PDB entry 7WTP | electron microscopy, 3.80 A resolution | chains C2 and SE of the 19 polymer chains in the assembly

Chain C2:
Molecule: 18S rRNA
From: Saccharomyces cerevisiae
Sequence (1800 nucleotides; numbered 1 to 1800; the number before each row is that of its first residue):
     1 UAUCUGGUUG AUCCUGCCAG UAGUCAUAUG CUUGUCUCAA AGAUUAAGCC AUGCAUGUCU
    61 AAGUAUAAGC AAUUUAUACA GUGAAACUGC GAAUGGCUCA UUAAAUCAGU UAUCGUUUAU
   121 UUGAUAGUUC CUUUACUACA UGGUAUAACU GUGGUAAUUC UAGAGCUAAU ACAUGCUUAA
   181 AAUCUCGACC CUUUGGAAGA GAUGUAUUUA UUAGAUAAAA AAUCAAUGUC UUCGGACUCU
   241 UUGAUGAUUC AUAAUAACUU UUCGAAUCGC AUGGCCUUGU GCUGGCGAUG GUUCAUUCAA
   301 AUUUCUGCCC UAUCAACUUU CGAUGGUAGG AUAGUGGCCU ACCAUGGUUU CAACGGGUAA
   361 CGGGGAAUAA GGGUUCGAUU CCGGAGAGGG AGCCUGAGAA ACGGCUACCA CAUCCAAGGA
   421 AGGCAGCAGG CGCGCAAAUU ACCCAAUCCU AAUUCAGGGA GGUAGUGACA AUAAAUAACG
   481 AUACAGGGCC CAUUCGGGUC UUGUAAUUGG AAUGAGUACA AUGUAAAUAC CUUAACGAGG
   541 AACAAUUGGA GGGCAAGUCU GGUGCCAGCA GCCGCGGUAA UUCCAGCUCC AAUAGCGUAU
   601 AUUAAAGUUG UUGCAGUUAA AAAGCUCGUA GUUGAACUUU GGGCCCGGUU GGCCGGUCCG
   661 AUUUUUUCGU GUACUGGAUU UCCAACGGGG CCUUUCCUUC UGGCUAACCU UGAGUCCUUG
   721 UGGCUCUUGG CGAACCAGGA CUUUUACUUU GAAAAAAUUA GAGUGUUCAA AGCAGGCGUA
   781 UUGCUCGAAU AUAUUAGCAU GGAAUAAUAG AAUAGGACGU UUGGUUCUAU UUUGUUGGUU
   841 UCUAGGACCA UCGUAAUGAU UAAUAGGGAC GGUCGGGGGC AUCAGUAUUC AAUUGUCAGA
   901 GGUGAAAUUC UUGGAUUUAU UGAAGACUAA CUACUGCGAA AGCAUUUGCC AAGGACGUUU
   961 UCAUUAAUCA AGAACGAAAG UUAGGGGAUC GAAGAUGAUC AGAUACCGUC GUAGUCUUAA
  1021 CCAUAAACUA UGCCGACUAG GGAUCGGGUG GUGUUUUUUU AAUGACCCAC UCGGCACCUU
  1081 ACGAGAAAUC AAAGUCUUUG GGUUCUGGGG GGAGUAUGGU CGCAAGGCUG AAACUUAAAG
  1141 GAAUUGACGG AAGGGCACCA CCAGGAGUGG AGCCUGCGGC UUAAUUUGAC UCAACACGGG
  1201 GAAACUCACC AGGUCCAGAC ACAAUAAGGA UUGACAGAUU GAGAGCUCUU UCUUGAUUUU
  1261 GUGGGUGGUG GUGCAUGGCC GUUCUUAGUU GGUGGAGUGA UUUGUCUGCU UAAUUGCGAU
  1321 AACGAACGAG ACCUUAACCU ACUAAAUAGU GGUGCUAGCA UUUGCUGGUU AUCCACUUCU
  1381 UAGAGGGACU AUCGGUUUCA AGCCGAUGGA AGUUUGAGGC AAUAACAGGU CUGUGAUGCC
  1441 CUUAGACGUU CUGGGCCGCA CGCGCGCUAC ACUGACGGAG CCAGCGAGUC UAACCUUGGC
  1501 CGAGAGGUCU UGGUAAUCUU GUGAAACUCC GUCGUGCUGG GGAUAGAGCA UUGUAAUUAU
  1561 UGCUCUUCAA CGAGGAAUUC CUAGUAAGCG CAAGUCAUCA GCUUGCGUUG AUUACGUCCC
  1621 UGCCCUUUGU ACACACCGCC CGUCGCUAGU ACCGAUUGAA UGGCUUAGUG AGGCCUCAGG
  1681 AUCUGCUUAG AGAAGGGGGC AACUCCAUCU CAGAGCGGAG AAUUUGGACA AACUUGGUCA
  1741 UUUAGAGGAA CUAAAAGUCG UAACAAGGUU UCCGUAGGUG AACCUGCGGA AGGAUCAUUA
Disordered / not traced: 73-75, 133-135, 489-498, 651-683, 707-732, 1140, 1157-1621, 1631-1634

Chain SE:
Molecule: 40S ribosomal protein S4-A
From: Saccharomyces cerevisiae
UniProt: P0CX35 (RS4A_YEAST); residue numbers follow UniProt; this construct covers 1-261
Sequence (261 residues; numbered 1 to 261; the number before each row is that of its first residue):
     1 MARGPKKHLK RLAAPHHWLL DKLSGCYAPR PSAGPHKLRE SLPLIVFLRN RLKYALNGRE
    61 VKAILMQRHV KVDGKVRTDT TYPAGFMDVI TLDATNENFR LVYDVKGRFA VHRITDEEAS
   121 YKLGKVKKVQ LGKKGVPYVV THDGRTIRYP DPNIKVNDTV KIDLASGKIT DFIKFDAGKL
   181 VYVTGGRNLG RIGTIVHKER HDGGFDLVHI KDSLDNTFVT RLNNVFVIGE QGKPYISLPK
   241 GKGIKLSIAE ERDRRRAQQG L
Disordered / not traced: 1

Chain C2 / chain SE interface:
Contacting residue pairs (127):
  G91(C2) - Lys7(SE)  hydrogen bond to the phosphate
  A92(C2) - Lys7(SE)  salt bridge to the phosphate
  A93(C2) - Ala2(SE)  phosphate contact
  A93(C2) - Arg3(SE)  salt bridge to the phosphate
  A93(C2) - Gly4(SE)  sugar contact
  A93(C2) - Pro5(SE)  sugar contact
  U94(C2) - Ala2(SE)  phosphate contact
  U94(C2) - Arg3(SE)  phosphate contact
  U94(C2) - Pro5(SE)  sugar contact
  U94(C2) - Lys6(SE)  phosphate contact
  U94(C2) - Lys7(SE)  hydrogen bond to the sugar
  U94(C2) - His8(SE)  hydrogen bond to the sugar
  G95(C2) - Lys6(SE)  phosphate contact
  G95(C2) - His8(SE)  sugar contact
  G95(C2) - Tyr27(SE)  phosphate contact
  G96(C2) - Lys10(SE)  salt bridge to the phosphate
  G96(C2) - Tyr27(SE)  hydrogen bond to the phosphate
  U111(C2) - Phe205(SE)  phosphate contact
  U121(C2) - Ala33(SE)  hydrogen bond to the sugar
  U121(C2) - Gly34(SE)  base contact
  U122(C2) - Pro35(SE)  sugar contact
  U122(C2) - Arg77(SE)  salt bridge to the phosphate
  U122(C2) - Tyr82(SE)  sugar contact
  G123(C2) - Lys75(SE)  phosphate contact
  G123(C2) - Arg77(SE)  salt bridge to the phosphate
  G123(C2) - Gly144(SE)  sugar contact
  G123(C2) - Thr146(SE)  hydrogen bond to the sugar
  A124(C2) - Thr146(SE)  sugar contact
  A124(C2) - Arg148(SE)  sugar contact
  U125(C2) - Arg148(SE)  sugar contact
  G204(C2) - Lys134(SE)  sugar contact
  U205(C2) - Lys133(SE)  phosphate contact
  A206(C2) - Lys133(SE)  salt bridge to the phosphate
  G243(C2) - Lys155(SE)  hydrogen bond to the phosphate
  A244(C2) - Lys155(SE)  salt bridge to the phosphate
  G246(C2) - Asp202(SE)  sugar contact
  G246(C2) - Gly203(SE)  base contact
  A251(C2) - Gln130(SE)  hydrogen bond to the sugar
  A251(C2) - Leu131(SE)  hydrogen bond to the sugar
  U252(C2) - Leu131(SE)  sugar contact
  U252(C2) - Gly132(SE)  sugar contact
  U252(C2) - Lys134(SE)  phosphate contact
  U252(C2) - Gly135(SE)  sugar contact
  A253(C2) - Lys133(SE)  phosphate contact
  A253(C2) - Lys134(SE)  hydrogen bond to the phosphate
  C294(C2) - Tyr138(SE)  sugar contact
  A295(C2) - Tyr138(SE)  sugar contact
  A295(C2) - Val140(SE)  sugar contact
  U296(C2) - Pro35(SE)  sugar contact
  U296(C2) - Gly144(SE)  sugar contact
  U297(C2) - Ala33(SE)  sugar contact
  U297(C2) - Gly34(SE)  hydrogen bond to the sugar
  U297(C2) - Pro35(SE)  sugar contact
  U297(C2) - His36(SE)  phosphate contact
  U297(C2) - Lys37(SE)  salt bridge to the phosphate
  C298(C2) - Arg30(SE)  hydrogen bond to the phosphate
  C298(C2) - Ala33(SE)  sugar contact
  C298(C2) - Lys37(SE)  phosphate contact
  C298(C2) - Leu38(SE)  phosphate contact
  A299(C2) - Arg30(SE)  salt bridge to the phosphate
  C381(C2) - Lys10(SE)  phosphate contact
  C381(C2) - Leu12(SE)  sugar contact
  C381(C2) - Ala13(SE)  phosphate contact
  C382(C2) - Lys10(SE)  salt bridge to the phosphate
  C382(C2) - Ala13(SE)  phosphate contact
  G398(C2) - Arg3(SE)  hydrogen bond to the sugar
  G398(C2) - Gly4(SE)  sugar contact
  A399(C2) - Arg3(SE)  sugar contact
  A401(C2) - Arg3(SE)  hydrogen bond to the phosphate
  C402(C2) - Arg3(SE)  salt bridge to the phosphate
  A446(C2) - Asn57(SE)  hydrogen bond to the phosphate
  A446(C2) - Arg59(SE)  phosphate contact
  U447(C2) - Arg11(SE)  phosphate contact
  U447(C2) - Gly25(SE)  sugar contact
  U447(C2) - Cys26(SE)  sugar contact
  U447(C2) - Tyr27(SE)  hydrogen bond to the sugar
  U447(C2) - Asn57(SE)  phosphate contact
  U447(C2) - Gly58(SE)  hydrogen bond to the phosphate
  C448(C2) - Tyr27(SE)  phosphate contact
  C448(C2) - Ala28(SE)  phosphate contact
  C448(C2) - Pro29(SE)  phosphate contact
  C448(C2) - Ile45(SE)  phosphate contact
  C448(C2) - Arg49(SE)  salt bridge to the phosphate
  C449(C2) - Lys7(SE)  sugar contact
  C449(C2) - His8(SE)  sugar contact
  C449(C2) - Pro29(SE)  phosphate contact
  C449(C2) - Arg30(SE)  phosphate contact
  U450(C2) - Lys7(SE)  sugar contact
  U454(C2) - Ala63(SE)  base contact
  U454(C2) - Met66(SE)  sugar contact
  A460(C2) - Tyr27(SE)  hydrogen bond to the sugar
  G461(C2) - Cys26(SE)  phosphate contact
  A740(C2) - Glu199(SE)  phosphate contact
  A740(C2) - Arg200(SE)  phosphate contact
  G751(C2) - Val219(SE)  sugar contact
  A752(C2) - Arg187(SE)  phosphate contact
  A752(C2) - Asn188(SE)  phosphate contact
  A752(C2) - Val219(SE)  sugar contact
  A752(C2) - Arg221(SE)  sugar contact
  A753(C2) - Gly185(SE)  phosphate contact
  A753(C2) - Gly186(SE)  phosphate contact
  A753(C2) - Arg187(SE)  hydrogen bond to the phosphate
  A753(C2) - Arg221(SE)  sugar contact
  A753(C2) - Asn224(SE)  hydrogen bond to the phosphate
  A754(C2) - Gly186(SE)  hydrogen bond to the phosphate
  A755(C2) - Leu12(SE)  base contact
  A755(C2) - Arg39(SE)  sugar contact
  A756(C2) - Leu12(SE)  base contact
  A756(C2) - His16(SE)  phosphate contact
  A757(C2) - Leu12(SE)  sugar contact
  A757(C2) - His16(SE)  salt bridge to the phosphate
  G763(C2) - Arg255(SE)  sugar contact
  G772(C2) - Leu23(SE)  sugar contact
  C773(C2) - Asp21(SE)  phosphate contact
  C773(C2) - Lys22(SE)  salt bridge to the phosphate
  C773(C2) - Leu23(SE)  phosphate contact
  A788(C2) - Leu19(SE)  base contact
  A788(C2) - Lys106(SE)  salt bridge to the phosphate
  A788(C2) - Arg108(SE)  salt bridge to the phosphate
  A789(C2) - His16(SE)  phosphate contact
  A789(C2) - Lys106(SE)  hydrogen bond to the sugar
  A789(C2) - Glu251(SE)  sugar contact
  U790(C2) - Ile248(SE)  sugar contact
  A791(C2) - Arg187(SE)  salt bridge to the phosphate
  A799(C2) - Glu199(SE)  sugar contact
  A799(C2) - His201(SE)  phosphate contact
  A799(C2) - Leu207(SE)  sugar contact
Also at the interface, not in a pair above, chain C2 (70 interface residues in all): U120, A126, U128, U380, G384, A397, A400, A445, U758, A762, C786, G797, U800
Also at the interface, not in a pair above, chain SE (81 interface residues in all): Ser24, Leu56, Lys62, Thr81, Lys128, Arg145, His197, Lys198, Thr220, Lys245, Arg256

Overview:
70 residues of chain C2 and 81 residues of chain SE are in contact; the contacts include 22 hydrogen bonds and
17 salt bridges. Polar contacts include U94(C2)-Lys7(SE), U94(C2)-His8(SE) and U121(C2)-Ala33(SE).
Chain C2 is 18S rRNA and chain SE is 40S ribosomal protein S4-A, both from Saccharomyces cerevisiae; the
structure, Cryo-EM structure of a yeast pre-40S ribosomal subunit - State Tsr1-2 (with Rps2), was determined
by electron microscopy (same publication as 7WTN, 7WTO, 7WTQ and 7WTR).
